Entry 8DXH (X-ray diffraction, 1.80 A resolution); this record covers chains A and B.

Chain A:
Name: Reverse transcriptase/ribonuclease H
From: Human immunodeficiency virus type 1 group M subtype B (isolate BH10)
Notes: EC 2.7.7.49, 2.7.7.7, 3.1.26.13, 3.1.13.2
UniProtKB: P03366 (POL_HV1B1); residues 1-555 here correspond to UniProt positions 600-1154 (UniProt number = residue number + 599)
Sequence (557 residues; row label = number of the first residue in the row; numbers below 1 keep their minus sign (Met-1 is residue -1)):
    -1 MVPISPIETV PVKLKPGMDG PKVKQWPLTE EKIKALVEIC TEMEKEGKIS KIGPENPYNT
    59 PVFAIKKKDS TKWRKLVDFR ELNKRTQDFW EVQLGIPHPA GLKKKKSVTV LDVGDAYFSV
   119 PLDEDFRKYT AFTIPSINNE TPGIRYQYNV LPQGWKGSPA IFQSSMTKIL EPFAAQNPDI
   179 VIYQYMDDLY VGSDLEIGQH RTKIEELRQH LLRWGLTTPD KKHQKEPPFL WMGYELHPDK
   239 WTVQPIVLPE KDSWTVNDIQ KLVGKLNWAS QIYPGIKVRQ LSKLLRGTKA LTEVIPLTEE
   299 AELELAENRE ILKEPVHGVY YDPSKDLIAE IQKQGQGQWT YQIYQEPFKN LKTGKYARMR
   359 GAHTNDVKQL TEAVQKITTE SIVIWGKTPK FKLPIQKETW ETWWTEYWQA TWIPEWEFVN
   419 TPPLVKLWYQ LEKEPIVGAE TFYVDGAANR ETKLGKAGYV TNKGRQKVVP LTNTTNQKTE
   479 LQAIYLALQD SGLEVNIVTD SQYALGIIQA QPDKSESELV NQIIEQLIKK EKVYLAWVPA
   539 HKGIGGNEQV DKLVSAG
Not modelled in the structure: 555
Differences from the reference sequence: expression tag (-1 to 0); engineered mutation Ala172 (Lys771 in P03366), Ala173 (Lys772 in P03366), Ser280 (Cys879 in P03366)
Curated features (UniProtKB/Swiss-Prot):
  - region: Phe227 to His235 (RT 'primer grip')
  - motif: Trp398 to Trp414 (Tryptophan repeat motif)
  - binding site (Mg(2+)): Asp110, Asp185, Asp186, Asp443, Glu478, Asp498, Asp549
  - site: Trp401 (Essential for RT p66/p51 heterodimerization), Trp414 (Essential for RT p66/p51 heterodimerization), Phe440, Tyr441 (Cleavage)
Ion coordination: Mg2+: Asp443, Asp549
Ligand contacts:
  - 5-fluoranyl-3,4-dihydroquinazolin-4-ol (JBQ): Met230, Gly231, Gly262, Lys263, Trp266
  - Rilpivirine (T27; 4-{[4-({4-[(E)-2-cyanoethenyl]-2,6-dimethylphenyl}amino)pyrimidin-2-yl]amino}benzonitrile): Pro95, Leu100, Lys101, Lys103, Val106, Val179, Tyr181, Tyr183, Tyr188, Gly190, Pro225, Phe227, Leu228, Trp229, Leu234, His235, Pro236, Tyr318
Reported in the primary citation:
  - binding site for 5-fluoranyl-3,4-dihydroquinazolin-4-ol: Gly262, Trp266

Chain B:
Name: p51 RT
From: Human immunodeficiency virus type 1 group M subtype B (isolate BH10)
UniProtKB: P03366 (POL_HV1B1); residues 1-428 here correspond to UniProt positions 600-1027 (UniProt number = residue number + 599)
Sequence (428 residues; each row starts with the number of its first residue):
     1 PISPIETVPV KLKPGMDGPK VKQWPLTEEK IKALVEICTE MEKEGKISKI GPENPYNTPV
    61 FAIKKKDSTK WRKLVDFREL NKRTQDFWEV QLGIPHPAGL KKKKSVTVLD VGDAYFSVPL
   121 DEDFRKYTAF TIPSINNETP GIRYQYNVLP QGWKGSPAIF QSSMTKILEP FKKQNPDIVI
   181 YQYMDDLYVG SDLEIGQHRT KIEELRQHLL RWGLTTPDKK HQKEPPFLWM GYELHPDKWT
   241 VQPIVLPEKD SWTVNDIQKL VGKLNWASQI YPGIKVRQLS KLLRGTKALT EVIPLTEEAE
   301 LELAENREIL KEPVHGVYYD PSKDLIAEIQ KQGQGQWTYQ IYQEPFKNLK TGKYARMRGA
   361 HTNDVKQLTE AVQKITTESI VIWGKTPKFK LPIQKETWET WWTEYWQATW IPEWEFVNTP
   421 PLVKLWYQ
Not modelled in the structure: 1-4, 215-223
Differences from the reference sequence: engineered mutation Ser280 (Cys879 in P03366)
Curated features (UniProtKB/Swiss-Prot):
  - region: Phe227 to His235 (RT 'primer grip')
  - motif: Trp398 to Trp414 (Tryptophan repeat motif)
  - binding site (Mg(2+)): Asp110, Asp185, Asp186
  - site (Essential for RT p66/p51 heterodimerization): Trp401, Trp414

How chain A and chain B interact:
Pairs across the interface - 114 pairs, chain A then chain B:
  Val8(A) with Glu53(B)
  Pro9(A) with Glu53(B)
  Gln85(A) with Glu53(B), hydrogen bond (side chain-backbone)
  Asp86(A) with Lys20(B), salt bridge; Pro55(B)
  Phe87(A) with Pro52(B); Glu53(B); Pro55(B)
  Trp88(A) with Pro52(B), hydrogen bond (backbone-backbone); Asn54(B); Pro55(B); Tyr56(B); Asn57(B); Thr131(B); Arg143(B)
  Val90(A) with Pro140(B), hydrophobic
  Gly93(A) with Asn137(B)
  Pro95(A) with Asn136(B); Asn137(B)
  His96(A) with Asn136(B), hydrogen bond (backbone-side chain)
  Gly99(A) with Asn136(B); Glu138(B)
  Leu100(A) with Asn136(B); Glu138(B)
  Lys101(A) with Glu138(B), salt bridge
  Ser162(A) with Pro52(B)
  Thr165(A) with Pro140(B)
  Gln373(A) with Thr397(B); Thr400(B); Trp401(B)
  Thr376(A) with Thr400(B); Trp401(B)
  Thr377(A) with Pro25(B); Thr400(B)
  Ile380(A) with Pro25(B), hydrophobic; Leu26(B); Thr27(B)
  Val381(A) with Pro25(B), hydrophobic; Ile135(B); Asn136(B), hydrogen bond (backbone-backbone)
  Ile382(A) with Ile135(B); Asn136(B)
  Trp383(A) with Ile135(B)
  Gly384(A) with Thr27(B); Glu28(B), hydrogen bond (backbone-backbone); Ile135(B)
  Trp402(A) with Lys331(B), hydrogen bond (backbone-side chain); His361(B); Thr362(B); Asp364(B)
  Tyr405(A) with Lys331(B), hydrogen bond (backbone-side chain)
  Trp406(A) with Lys331(B); Val417(B); Asn418(B); Thr419(B); Pro420(B); Pro421(B)
  Gln407(A) with Lys331(B), hydrogen bond (backbone-side chain); Asp364(B); Pro392(B); Ile393(B); Gln394(B), hydrogen bond; Val417(B), hydrogen bond (side chain-backbone)
  Ala408(A) with Lys331(B); Asp364(B); Leu368(B), hydrophobic; Pro392(B), hydrogen bond (backbone-backbone); Ile393(B)
  Thr409(A) with Asp364(B), hydrogen bond (backbone-side chain)
  Trp410(A) with Thr362(B); Asn363(B); Val365(B), hydrophobic; Trp401(B); Tyr405(B)
  Pro412(A) with Trp401(B), hydrophobic
  Pro433(A) with Asn255(B); Leu289(B), hydrophobic; Thr290(B)
  Ile434(A) with Thr290(B)
  Val435(A) with Thr290(B)
  Thr439(A) with Lys287(B); Ala288(B); Leu289(B), hydrogen bond (side chain-backbone)
  Tyr441(A) with Val254(B); Gln258(B); Thr286(B); Lys287(B), hydrogen bond (side chain-backbone)
  Val458(A) with Thr286(B)
  Thr459(A) with Thr286(B)
  Asn460(A) with Thr286(B); Lys287(B); Ala288(B)
  Asn494(A) with Leu289(B)
  Val496(A) with Gln258(B); Leu289(B), hydrophobic
  Gln500(A) with Leu422(B)
  Leu503(A) with Leu422(B), hydrophobic
  Gly504(A) with Pro420(B)
  Gln507(A) with Pro420(B)
  Tyr532(A) with Asn255(B), hydrogen bond; Leu289(B), hydrophobic
  Trp535(A) with Leu422(B); Trp426(B), hydrophobic
  Val536(A) with Gln258(B)
  Pro537(A) with Gly262(B); Asn265(B)
  Lys540(A) with Asn265(B); Ser280(B), hydrogen bond (backbone-side chain)
  Gly541(A) with Ser280(B)
  Gly543(A) with Leu283(B); Gly285(B)
  Gly544(A) with Gly285(B), hydrogen bond (backbone-backbone); Thr286(B)
  Gln547(A) with Gly285(B)
Interface residues without a listed pair, chain A (65 interface residues in all): Ile94, Ala158, Ile159, Glu169, Tyr181, Thr369, Thr386, Thr403, Ala508, Ala534, Ile542
Interface residues without a listed pair, chain B (59 interface residues in all): Lys49, Val261, Val276, Arg284, Trp337, Glu396, Lys424

Overview:
Chain A and chain B form an interface of 65 and 59 residues respectively, with 17 hydrogen bonds and 2 salt
bridges. Polar pairs include Asp86(A)-Lys20(B), Lys101(A)-Glu138(B) and Gln85(A)-Glu53(B). Ligands of chain A:
5-fluoranyl-3,4-dihydroquinazolin-4-ol and Rilpivirine. From the paper: a binding site for
5-fluoranyl-3,4-dihydroquinazolin-4-ol at Gly262(A) and Trp266(A).
Chain A is Reverse transcriptase/ribonuclease H and chain B is p51 RT, both from Human immunodeficiency virus
type 1 group M subtype B (isolate BH10); the structure, HIV-1 reverse transcriptase/rilpivirine with bound
fragment 5-fluoroquinazolin-4-ol at W266 site, was determined by X-ray diffraction (same publication as 8DX2,
8DX3, 8DX8, 8DXB, 8DXE, 8DXG and 5 further entries).
